Entry 7YQ8 (electron microscopy, 3.90 A resolution); this record covers chains B and D of the 6 polymer chains in the assembly.

== Chain B ==
Protein: DNA topoisomerase 2-beta
From: Homo sapiens
Notes: EC 5.6.2.2
UniProtKB: Q02880 (TOP2B_HUMAN); residues 1-1626 here = UniProt positions 1-1626
Chain sequence (1626 residues; numbered 1 to 1626; the number before each row is that of its first residue):
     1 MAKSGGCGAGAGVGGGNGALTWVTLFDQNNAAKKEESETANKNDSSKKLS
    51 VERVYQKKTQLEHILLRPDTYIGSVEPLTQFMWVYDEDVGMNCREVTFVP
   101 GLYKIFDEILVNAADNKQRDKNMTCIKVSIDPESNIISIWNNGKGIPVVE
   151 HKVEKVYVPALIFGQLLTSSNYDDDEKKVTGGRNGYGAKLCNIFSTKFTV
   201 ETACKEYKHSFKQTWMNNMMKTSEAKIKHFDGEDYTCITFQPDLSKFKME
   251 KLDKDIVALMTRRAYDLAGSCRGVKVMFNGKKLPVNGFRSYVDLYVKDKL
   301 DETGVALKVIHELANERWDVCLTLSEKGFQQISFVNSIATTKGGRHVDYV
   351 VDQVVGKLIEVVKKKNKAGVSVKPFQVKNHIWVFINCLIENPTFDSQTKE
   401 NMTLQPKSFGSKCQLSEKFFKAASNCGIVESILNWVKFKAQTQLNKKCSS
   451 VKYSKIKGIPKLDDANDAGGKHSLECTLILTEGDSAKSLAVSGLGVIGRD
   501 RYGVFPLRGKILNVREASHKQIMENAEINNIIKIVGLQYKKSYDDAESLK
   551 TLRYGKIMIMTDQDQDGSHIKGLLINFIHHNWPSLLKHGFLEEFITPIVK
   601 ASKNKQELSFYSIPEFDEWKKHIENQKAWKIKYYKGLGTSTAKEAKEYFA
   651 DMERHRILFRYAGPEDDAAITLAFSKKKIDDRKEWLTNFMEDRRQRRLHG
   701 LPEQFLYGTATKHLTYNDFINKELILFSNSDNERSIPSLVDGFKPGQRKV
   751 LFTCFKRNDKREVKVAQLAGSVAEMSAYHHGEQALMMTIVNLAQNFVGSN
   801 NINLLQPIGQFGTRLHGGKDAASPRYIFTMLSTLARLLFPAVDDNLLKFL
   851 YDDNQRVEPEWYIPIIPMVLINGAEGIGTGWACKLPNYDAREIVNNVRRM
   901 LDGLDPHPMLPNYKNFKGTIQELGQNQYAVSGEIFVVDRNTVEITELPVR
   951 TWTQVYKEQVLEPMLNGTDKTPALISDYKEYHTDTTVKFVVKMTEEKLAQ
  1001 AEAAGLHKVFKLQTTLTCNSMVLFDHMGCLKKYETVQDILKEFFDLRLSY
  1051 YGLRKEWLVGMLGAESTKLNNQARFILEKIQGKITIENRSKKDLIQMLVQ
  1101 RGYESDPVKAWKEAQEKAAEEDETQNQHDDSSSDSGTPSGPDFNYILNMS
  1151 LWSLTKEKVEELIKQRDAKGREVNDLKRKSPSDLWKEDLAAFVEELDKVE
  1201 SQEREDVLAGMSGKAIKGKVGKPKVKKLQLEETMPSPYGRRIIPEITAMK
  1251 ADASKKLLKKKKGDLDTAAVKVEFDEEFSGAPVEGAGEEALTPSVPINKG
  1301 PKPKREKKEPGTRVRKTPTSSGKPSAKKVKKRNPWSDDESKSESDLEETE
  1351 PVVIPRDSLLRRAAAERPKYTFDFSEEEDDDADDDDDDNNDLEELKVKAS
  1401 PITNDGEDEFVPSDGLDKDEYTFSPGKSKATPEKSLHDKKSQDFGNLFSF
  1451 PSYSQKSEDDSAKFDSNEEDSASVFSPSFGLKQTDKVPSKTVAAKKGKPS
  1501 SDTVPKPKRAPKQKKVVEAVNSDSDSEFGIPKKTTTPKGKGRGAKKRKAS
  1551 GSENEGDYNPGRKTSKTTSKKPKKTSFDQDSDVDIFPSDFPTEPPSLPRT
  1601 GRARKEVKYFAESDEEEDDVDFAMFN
Unresolved in the structure: 1-456, 1119-1139, 1208-1626
Bound ions: Mg2+: Asp562, Asp564
Ligand contacts: Etoposide (EVP; (5S,5aR,8aR,9R)-9-(4-hydroxy-3,5-dimethoxyphenyl)-8-oxo-5,5a,6,8,8a,9-hexahydrofuro[3',4':6,7]naphtho[2,3-d][1,3]dioxol -5-yl 4,6-O-[(1R)-ethylidene]-beta-D-glucopyranoside): Glu482, Gly483, Asp484, Arg508, Gly509, Gln783, Met787, Pro824
Swiss-Prot annotation at these positions:
  - region: Lys363 to Lys365 (Interaction with DNA), Lys1011 to Ser1020 (Interaction with DNA), Lys1506 to Lys1512 (Interaction with PLSCR1)
  - motif: Glu1034 to Phe1044 (Nuclear export signal)
  - active site: Tyr826 (O-(5'-phospho-DNA)-tyrosine intermediate)
  - binding site (ATP): Asn112, Asn141, Ser169 to Asn171, Gly182 to Lys189, Gln397 to Lys399
  - binding site (Mg(2+)): Glu482, Asp562, Asp564
  - site: Lys510 (Interaction with DNA), Asn513 (Interaction with DNA), Arg682 (Interaction with DNA), Lys683 (Interaction with DNA), Lys744 (Interaction with DNA), Tyr778 (Interaction with DNA), Arg825 (Transition state stabilizer), Ile877 (Important for DNA bending), Trp952 (Interaction with DNA)
  - modified residue: Ala2 (N-acetylalanine), Lys3 (N6-acetyllysine), Ser1236 (Phosphoserine), Thr1292 (Phosphothreonine), Ser1336 (Phosphoserine), Ser1340 (Phosphoserine), Ser1342 (Phosphoserine), Ser1344 (Phosphoserine), Ser1358 (Phosphoserine), Tyr1370 (Phosphotyrosine), Ser1375 (Phosphoserine), Ser1400 (Phosphoserine), Thr1403 (Phosphothreonine), Ser1413 (Phosphoserine), Tyr1421 (Phosphotyrosine), Ser1424 (Phosphoserine), Ser1441 (Phosphoserine), Ser1452 (Phosphoserine), Ser1454 (Phosphoserine), Ser1461 (Phosphoserine) and 15 more in UniProt
  - cross-link (Glycyl lysine isopeptide (Lys-Gly)): Lys33 (interchain with G-Cter in SUMO2), Lys34 (interchain with G-Cter in SUMO2), Lys177 (interchain with G-Cter in SUMO2), Lys178 (interchain with G-Cter in SUMO2), Lys228 (interchain with G-Cter in SUMO2), Lys299 (interchain with G-Cter in SUMO2), Lys367 (interchain with G-Cter in SUMO2), Lys373 (interchain with G-Cter in SUMO2), Lys437 (interchain with G-Cter in SUMO2), Lys439 (interchain with G-Cter in SUMO2), Lys446 (interchain with G-Cter in SUMO2), Lys600 (interchain with G-Cter in SUMO2), Lys605 (interchain with G-Cter in SUMO2), Lys635 (interchain with G-Cter in SUMO2), Lys643 (interchain with G-Cter in SUMO2), Lys646 (interchain with G-Cter in SUMO2), Lys676 (interchain with G-Cter in SUMO2), Lys712 (interchain with G-Cter in SUMO2), Lys1092 (interchain with G-Cter in SUMO2), Lys1214 (interchain with G-Cter in SUMO2) and 12 more in UniProt
  - natural variant: His63 (H63Y: Found in patients with global developmental delay and autism spectrum disorder), Ser488 (S488L: In BILU), Ala490 (A490P: In BILU), Glu593 (deletion: In BILU), Gly638 (G638S: In BILU)
  - mutagenesis: Glu482 (E482Q: Strongly reduced enzyme activity), Ser485 (S485A: Slightly reduced enzyme activity), Arg508 (R508E: Slightly reduced enzyme activity), Lys510 (K510E: Strongly reduced enzyme activity), Arg515 (R515Q: Slightly reduced enzyme activity)
Reported in the primary citation:
  - binding site for the 50-nt DNA strand (chain D): Lys970, Lys1011
  - post-translational modification sites: Thr1267, Ser1321, Ser1449, Ser1471

== Chain D ==
Molecule: 50-nt DNA strand
Sequence (50 nucleotides; numbered 1 to 50; the number before each row is that of its first residue):
     1 GAGTCGCGAGAGATCCCAGCGCGCAGAACTTGGGGAGCCGCCGCCGCCAT
Unresolved in the structure: 1-23, 40-50
Ligand contacts: Etoposide (EVP; (5S,5aR,8aR,9R)-9-(4-hydroxy-3,5-dimethoxyphenyl)-8-oxo-5,5a,6,8,8a,9-hexahydrofuro[3',4':6,7]naphtho[2,3-d][1,3]dioxol -5-yl 4,6-O-[(1R)-ethylidene]-beta-D-glucopyranoside): DA27, DA28, DC29

== Interface between chain B and chain D ==
Pairs across the interface (37):
  Arg508(B) with DA27(D), hydrogen bond to the base
  Lys510(B) with DC29(D), base contact; DT30(D), base contact
  Ile511(B) with DC29(D), phosphate contact; DT30(D), sugar contact
  Leu512(B) with DC29(D), phosphate contact; DT30(D), phosphate contact
  Asn513(B) with DC29(D), phosphate contact; DT30(D), hydrogen bond to the phosphate; DT31(D), hydrogen bond to the phosphate
  Glu516(B) with DT31(D), phosphate contact; DG32(D), phosphate contact
  Gln521(B) with DC29(D), hydrogen bond to the phosphate
  His569(B) with DT30(D), phosphate contact; DT31(D), salt bridge to the phosphate
  Leu573(B) with DT31(D), phosphate contact
  Ile679(B) with DG32(D), sugar contact; DG33(D), phosphate contact
  Arg682(B) with DT31(D), hydrogen bond to the phosphate; DG32(D), salt bridge to the phosphate
  Lys683(B) with DG33(D), salt bridge to the phosphate
  Arg825(B) with DC24(D), phosphate contact
  Tyr826(B) with DC24(D), hydrogen bond to the phosphate
  Ile877(B) with DT31(D), base contact; DG32(D), base contact
  Gly878(B) with DT31(D), sugar contact
  Thr879(B) with DT31(D), sugar contact
  Gly880(B) with DG32(D), sugar contact
  Trp881(B) with DG32(D), sugar contact
  Lys970(B) with DC38(D), hydrogen bond to the phosphate; DC39(D), salt bridge to the phosphate
  Lys1011(B) with DG37(D), salt bridge to the phosphate
  Thr1014(B) with DA36(D), phosphate contact
  Thr1015(B) with DG35(D), hydrogen bond to the phosphate
  Thr1017(B) with DG34(D), phosphate contact; DG35(D), hydrogen bond to the phosphate
  Asn1019(B) with DG34(D), phosphate contact
Interface residues without a listed pair, chain B (31 interface residues in all): Asn525, Glu527, Phe674, Ser823, Ala882, Gln1013
Interface residues without a listed pair, chain D (15 interface residues in all): DA25, DA28

== Summary ==
Chain B and chain D form an interface of 31 and 15 residues respectively; the contacts include 9 hydrogen
bonds and 5 salt bridges. Polar pairs include Arg508(B)-DA27(D), Asn513(B)-DT30(D) and Asn513(B)-DT31(D). The
paper reports a binding site for the 50-nt DNA strand (chain D) at Lys970(B) and Lys1011(B); modification
sites Thr1267(B), Ser1321(B) and Ser1449(B) among others.
Here chain B is DNA topoisomerase 2-beta (Homo sapiens) and chain D is a 50-nt DNA strand. Entry 7YQ8 (Cryo-EM
structure of human topoisomerase II beta in complex with DNA and etoposide) was determined by electron
microscopy.
